7DJ2 - chain A; structure by X-ray diffraction, 2.40 A resolution.

[Chain A]
Name: Na(+):neurotransmitter symporter (Snf family)
From: Aquifex aeolicus
UniProt: O67854 (O67854_AQUAE); residues 1-513 here = UniProt positions 1-513
Chain sequence (513 residues; row label = number of the first residue in the row):
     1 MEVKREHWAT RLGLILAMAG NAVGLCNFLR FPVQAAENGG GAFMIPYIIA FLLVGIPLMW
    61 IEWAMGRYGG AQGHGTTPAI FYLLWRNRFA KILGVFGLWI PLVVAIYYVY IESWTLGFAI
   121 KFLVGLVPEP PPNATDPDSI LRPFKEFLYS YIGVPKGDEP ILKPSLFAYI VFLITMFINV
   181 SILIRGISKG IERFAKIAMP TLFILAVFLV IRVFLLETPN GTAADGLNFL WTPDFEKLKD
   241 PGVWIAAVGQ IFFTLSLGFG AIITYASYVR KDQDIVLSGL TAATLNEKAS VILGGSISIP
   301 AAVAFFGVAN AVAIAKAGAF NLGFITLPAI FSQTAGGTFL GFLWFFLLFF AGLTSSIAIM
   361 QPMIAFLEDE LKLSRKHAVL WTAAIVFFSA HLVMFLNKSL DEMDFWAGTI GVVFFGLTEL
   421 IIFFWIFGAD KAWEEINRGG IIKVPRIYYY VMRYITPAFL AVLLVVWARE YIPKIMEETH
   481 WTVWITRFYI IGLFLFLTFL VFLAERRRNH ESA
Not modelled in the structure: 1-4, 468-479, 509-513
Sequence notes: engineered mutation C26 (Gly in O67854), S290 (Glu in O67854)
Metal / ion sites: Na+: G20, V23, A351, T354, S355
Small-molecule neighbours: leucine (LEU): N21, A22, V23, G24, L25, C26, N27, V104, Y108, F253, T254, L255, S256, F259, S355, I359
Reported in the primary citation:
  - conformationally variable residues (side-chain flip): F253
  - mutagenesis - G26C/E290S: abolished binding to Na+
  - mutagenesis - G26C/E290S: unchanged binding to leucine
  - mutagenesis - T354A: decreased binding to pH 5.5
  - mutagenesis - N27A: decreased binding to the lower pH

[In short]
Ligands of chain A: leucine. G20, V23, A351, T354 and S355 form the Na+ site. The paper reports that
G26C/E290S abolish binding to Na+; conformational variability at F253; 3 substitutions were tested in all.
Chain A is Na(+):neurotransmitter symporter (Snf family) (Aquifex aeolicus); the structure, Crystal structure
of the G26C/E290S mutant of LeuT, was determined by X-ray diffraction together with 7DII, 7DIX, 7DJ1 and 7DJC
from the same study.
